4Y8J - chains B and C of the 34 polymer chains in the assembly; structure by X-ray diffraction, 2.70 A resolution.

[Chain B]
Protein: Proteasome subunit alpha type-3
Source organism: Saccharomyces cerevisiae (strain ATCC 204508 / S288c)
Notes: EC 3.4.25.1
Reference sequence: P23638 (PSA3_YEAST); residues 0-257 here correspond to UniProt positions 1-258 (UniProt number = residue number + 1)
Sequence (258 residues; each row starts with the number of its first residue; numbering starts at 0):
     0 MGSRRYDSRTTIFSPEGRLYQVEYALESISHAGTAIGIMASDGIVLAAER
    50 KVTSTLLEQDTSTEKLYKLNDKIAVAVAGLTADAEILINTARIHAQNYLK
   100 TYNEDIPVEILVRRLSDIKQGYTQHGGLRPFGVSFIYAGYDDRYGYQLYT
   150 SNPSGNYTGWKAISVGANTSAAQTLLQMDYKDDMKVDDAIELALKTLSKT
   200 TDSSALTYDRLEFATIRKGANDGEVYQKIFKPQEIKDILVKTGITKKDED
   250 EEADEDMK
Disordered / not traced: 0, 245-257
Swiss-Prot annotation at these positions:
  - cross-link (Glycyl lysine isopeptide (Lys-Gly)): Lys99 (interchain with G-Cter in ubiquitin), Lys198 (interchain with G-Cter in ubiquitin), Lys230 (interchain with G-Cter in ubiquitin)

[Chain C]
Protein: Proteasome subunit alpha type-4
Source organism: Saccharomyces cerevisiae (strain ATCC 204508 / S288c)
Notes: EC 3.4.25.1
Reference sequence: P40303 (PSA4_YEAST); residues -1 to 252 here correspond to UniProt positions 1-254 (UniProt number = residue number + 2)
Sequence (254 residues; numbered -1 to 252; the number before each row is that of its first residue; numbers below 1 keep their minus sign (Met-1 is residue -1)):
    -1 MSGYDRALSIFSPDGHIFQVEYALEAVKRGTCAVGVKGKNCVVLGCERRS
    49 TLKLQDTRITPSKVSKIDSHVVLSFSGLNADSRILIEKARVEAQSHRLTL
    99 EDPVTVEYLTRYVAGVQQRYTQSGGVRPFGVSTLIAGFDPRDDEPKLYQT
   149 EPSGIYSSWSAQTIGRNSKTVREFLEKNYDRKEPPATVEECVKLTVRSLL
   199 EVVQTGAKNIEITVVKPDSDIVALSSEEINQYVTQIEQEKQEQQEQDKKK
   249 KSNH
Disordered / not traced: -1 to 0, 241-252
Swiss-Prot annotation at these positions:
  - modified residue: Thr58 (Phosphothreonine)

[Chain B / chain C interface]
Contacting residue pairs (77; chain B residue first):
  Arg3(B) - Arg4(C)
  Asp6(B) - Tyr2(C)  hydrogen bond
  Asp6(B) - Arg4(C)  salt bridge
  Arg8(B) - Arg4(C)
  Thr10(B) - Leu6(C)
  Thr10(B) - Arg125(C)
  Ile11(B) - Leu6(C)  hydrophobic
  Ile11(B) - Gln17(C)
  Phe12(B) - Gln17(C)  hydrogen bond (backbone-side chain)
  Phe12(B) - Tyr20(C)  hydrophobic
  Phe12(B) - Ala21(C)  hydrophobic
  Phe12(B) - Leu76(C)  hydrophobic
  Phe12(B) - Arg125(C)
  Phe12(B) - Pro126(C)
  Phe12(B) - Gly128(C)
  Ser13(B) - Tyr20(C)
  Pro14(B) - Tyr20(C)  hydrophobic
  Pro14(B) - Glu23(C)
  Glu15(B) - Glu23(C)
  Glu15(B) - Arg27(C)  hydrogen bond (backbone-side chain)
  Gly16(B) - Tyr20(C)
  Gly16(B) - Glu23(C)
  Gly16(B) - Ala24(C)
  Gly16(B) - Arg27(C)
  Arg17(B) - Arg27(C)
  Leu18(B) - Arg125(C)
  Met38(B) - Asp54(C)
  Arg112(B) - Arg81(C)
  Ser115(B) - Arg81(C)  hydrogen bond (backbone-side chain)
  Asp116(B) - Arg81(C)  salt bridge
  Asp116(B) - Ile82(C)
  Gln119(B) - Ala78(C)
  Gln119(B) - Asp79(C)
  Gln119(B) - Ile82(C)
  Thr122(B) - Arg125(C)  hydrogen bond (backbone-side chain)
  Gln123(B) - Tyr118(C)
  Gln123(B) - Gly123(C)
  Gln123(B) - Val124(C)
  Gln123(B) - Arg125(C)  hydrogen bond (backbone-backbone)
  Gln123(B) - Pro126(C)
  Gln123(B) - Phe127(C)
  His124(B) - Gly123(C)
  His124(B) - Val124(C)
  Gly125(B) - Tyr2(C)
  Gly125(B) - Gly123(C)  hydrogen bond (backbone-backbone)
  Gly126(B) - Tyr2(C)
  Tyr143(B) - Arg56(C)  hydrogen bond (backbone-side chain)
  Tyr143(B) - Ile57(C)  hydrophobic
  Tyr145(B) - Arg56(C)  hydrogen bond (backbone-side chain)
  Gln146(B) - Ile57(C)
  Leu147(B) - Ile57(C)
  Tyr148(B) - Ile57(C)
  Ser153(B) - Ala78(C)
  Gly154(B) - Ala78(C)
  Gly154(B) - Arg81(C)  hydrogen bond (backbone-side chain)
  Asn155(B) - Asn77(C)
  Asn155(B) - Ala78(C)
  Tyr156(B) - Pro59(C)  hydrophobic
  Tyr156(B) - Arg81(C)
  Gly158(B) - Gln53(C)
  Gly158(B) - Asp54(C)  hydrogen bond (backbone-backbone)
  Gly158(B) - Ile57(C)
  Gly158(B) - Thr58(C)  hydrogen bond (backbone-side chain)
  Trp159(B) - Leu50(C)  hydrophobic
  Trp159(B) - Lys51(C)
  Trp159(B) - Leu52(C)
  Trp159(B) - Gln53(C)
  Trp159(B) - Asp54(C)
  Lys160(B) - Leu52(C)  hydrogen bond (backbone-backbone)
  Lys160(B) - Gln53(C)
  Lys160(B) - Asp54(C)
  Ala161(B) - Leu52(C)
  Gln172(B) - Lys51(C)
  Gln172(B) - Leu52(C)
  Leu175(B) - Leu52(C)
  Gln176(B) - Lys51(C)
  Gln176(B) - Leu52(C)
Other interface residues (no listed pair), chain B (41 interface residues in all): Glu108, Thr157, Tyr179

[Overview]
41 residues of chain B and 31 residues of chain C are in contact; the contacts include 13 hydrogen bonds and 2
salt bridges. Among the polar pairs are Asp6(B)-Arg4(C), Asp116(B)-Arg81(C) and Asp6(B)-Tyr2(C).
Chain B is Proteasome subunit alpha type-3 and chain C is Proteasome subunit alpha type-4, both from
Saccharomyces cerevisiae (strain ATCC 204508 / S288c); the structure, Yeast 20S proteasome in complex with
Ac-LLL-ep, was determined by X-ray diffraction, deposited together with 4Y69, 4Y6A, 4Y6V, 4Y6Z, 4Y70, 4Y74 and
34 further entries.
